PDB entry 2AV3 | X-ray diffraction, 1.70 A resolution | chains A and B

== Chain A (and B) ==
Name: Globin I
From: Scapharca inaequivalvis
Notes: chain B of this document is another copy of the same molecule, construct and numbering; everything in this record applies to it too
UniProt: P02213 (GLB1_SCAIN); residue numbers follow UniProt; this construct covers 1-146
Amino-acid sequence (146 residues; numbered 1 to 146; the number before each row is that of its first residue):
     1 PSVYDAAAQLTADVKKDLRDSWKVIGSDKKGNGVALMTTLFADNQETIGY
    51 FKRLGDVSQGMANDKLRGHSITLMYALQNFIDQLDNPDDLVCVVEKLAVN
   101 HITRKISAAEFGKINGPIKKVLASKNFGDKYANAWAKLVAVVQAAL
Not modelled in the structure: 1
Sequence notes: engineered mutation Leu97 (Phe in P02213)
Metal / ion sites: heme Fe near His101 (its only coordinating residue here)
Residues lining bound ligands: heme (HEM): Thr47, Tyr50, Phe51, Arg53, Leu54, His69, Thr72, Leu73, Ala76, Leu77, Leu97, Asn100, His101, Arg104, Ile106, Glu110, Phe111, Ile114
UniProt features mapped onto this chain:
  - binding site (heme b): His101

== How chain A and chain B interact ==
Contacting residue pairs - 38 pairs, chain A then chain B:
  Lys30(A) - Asp89(B)  salt bridge
  Arg53(A) - Val99(B)
  Asp64(A) - Cys92(B)
  Arg67(A) - Asp88(B)  hydrogen bond (side chain-backbone)
  Arg67(A) - Asp89(B)  salt bridge
  Arg67(A) - Cys92(B)
  Gly68(A) - Cys92(B)
  His69(A) - Lys96(B)  hydrogen bond
  Ile71(A) - Asn79(B)
  Ile71(A) - Gln83(B)
  Ile71(A) - Val93(B)  hydrophobic
  Thr72(A) - Asn79(B)
  Thr72(A) - Lys96(B)
  Tyr75(A) - Tyr75(B)
  Tyr75(A) - Gln78(B)
  Tyr75(A) - Asn79(B)
  Tyr75(A) - Asp82(B)  hydrogen bond
  Tyr75(A) - Gln83(B)  hydrogen bond
  Gln78(A) - Tyr75(B)
  Asn79(A) - Ile71(B)
  Asn79(A) - Thr72(B)  hydrogen bond
  Asn79(A) - Tyr75(B)
  Asp82(A) - Tyr75(B)  hydrogen bond
  Gln83(A) - Ile71(B)
  Gln83(A) - Tyr75(B)  hydrogen bond
  Asp88(A) - Arg67(B)  hydrogen bond (backbone-side chain)
  Asp89(A) - Lys30(B)  salt bridge
  Asp89(A) - Arg67(B)  salt bridge
  Cys92(A) - Asp64(B)
  Cys92(A) - Arg67(B)
  Cys92(A) - Gly68(B)
  Lys96(A) - Arg53(B)
  Lys96(A) - Gly68(B)
  Lys96(A) - His69(B)  hydrogen bond
  Lys96(A) - Thr72(B)
  Val99(A) - Arg53(B)
  Asn100(A) - Asn100(B)
  Arg104(A) - Asn100(B)
Also at the interface, not in a pair above, chain A (22 interface residues in all): Asn86, Val93
Also at the interface, not in a pair above, chain B (22 interface residues in all): Asn86, Arg104

== Overview ==
Chain A and chain B each contribute 22 residues to their interface; the contacts include 9 hydrogen bonds and
4 salt bridges. Polar contacts include Lys30(A)-Asp89(B), Arg67(A)-Asp89(B) and Arg67(A)-Asp88(B). Bound to
chain A: heme. From UniProt: heme b-binding residue His101(A) on chain A.
Chain A and chain B are both Globin I (Scapharca inaequivalvis); the structure, F97L- no ligand, was
determined by X-ray diffraction, deposited together with 2AUO, 2AUP, 2AUQ, 2AUR and 2AV0.
